Entry 3H3V (X-ray diffraction, 4.00 A resolution); this record covers chains B and G of the 15 polymer chains in the assembly.

== Chain B ==
Name: DNA-directed RNA polymerase II subunit RPB1
Source organism: Saccharomyces cerevisiae
Notes: EC 2.7.7.6
Reference sequence: P04050 (RPB1_YEAST); numbering as in UniProt (aligned over 1-1733)
Amino-acid sequence (1733 residues; row label = number of the first residue in the row):
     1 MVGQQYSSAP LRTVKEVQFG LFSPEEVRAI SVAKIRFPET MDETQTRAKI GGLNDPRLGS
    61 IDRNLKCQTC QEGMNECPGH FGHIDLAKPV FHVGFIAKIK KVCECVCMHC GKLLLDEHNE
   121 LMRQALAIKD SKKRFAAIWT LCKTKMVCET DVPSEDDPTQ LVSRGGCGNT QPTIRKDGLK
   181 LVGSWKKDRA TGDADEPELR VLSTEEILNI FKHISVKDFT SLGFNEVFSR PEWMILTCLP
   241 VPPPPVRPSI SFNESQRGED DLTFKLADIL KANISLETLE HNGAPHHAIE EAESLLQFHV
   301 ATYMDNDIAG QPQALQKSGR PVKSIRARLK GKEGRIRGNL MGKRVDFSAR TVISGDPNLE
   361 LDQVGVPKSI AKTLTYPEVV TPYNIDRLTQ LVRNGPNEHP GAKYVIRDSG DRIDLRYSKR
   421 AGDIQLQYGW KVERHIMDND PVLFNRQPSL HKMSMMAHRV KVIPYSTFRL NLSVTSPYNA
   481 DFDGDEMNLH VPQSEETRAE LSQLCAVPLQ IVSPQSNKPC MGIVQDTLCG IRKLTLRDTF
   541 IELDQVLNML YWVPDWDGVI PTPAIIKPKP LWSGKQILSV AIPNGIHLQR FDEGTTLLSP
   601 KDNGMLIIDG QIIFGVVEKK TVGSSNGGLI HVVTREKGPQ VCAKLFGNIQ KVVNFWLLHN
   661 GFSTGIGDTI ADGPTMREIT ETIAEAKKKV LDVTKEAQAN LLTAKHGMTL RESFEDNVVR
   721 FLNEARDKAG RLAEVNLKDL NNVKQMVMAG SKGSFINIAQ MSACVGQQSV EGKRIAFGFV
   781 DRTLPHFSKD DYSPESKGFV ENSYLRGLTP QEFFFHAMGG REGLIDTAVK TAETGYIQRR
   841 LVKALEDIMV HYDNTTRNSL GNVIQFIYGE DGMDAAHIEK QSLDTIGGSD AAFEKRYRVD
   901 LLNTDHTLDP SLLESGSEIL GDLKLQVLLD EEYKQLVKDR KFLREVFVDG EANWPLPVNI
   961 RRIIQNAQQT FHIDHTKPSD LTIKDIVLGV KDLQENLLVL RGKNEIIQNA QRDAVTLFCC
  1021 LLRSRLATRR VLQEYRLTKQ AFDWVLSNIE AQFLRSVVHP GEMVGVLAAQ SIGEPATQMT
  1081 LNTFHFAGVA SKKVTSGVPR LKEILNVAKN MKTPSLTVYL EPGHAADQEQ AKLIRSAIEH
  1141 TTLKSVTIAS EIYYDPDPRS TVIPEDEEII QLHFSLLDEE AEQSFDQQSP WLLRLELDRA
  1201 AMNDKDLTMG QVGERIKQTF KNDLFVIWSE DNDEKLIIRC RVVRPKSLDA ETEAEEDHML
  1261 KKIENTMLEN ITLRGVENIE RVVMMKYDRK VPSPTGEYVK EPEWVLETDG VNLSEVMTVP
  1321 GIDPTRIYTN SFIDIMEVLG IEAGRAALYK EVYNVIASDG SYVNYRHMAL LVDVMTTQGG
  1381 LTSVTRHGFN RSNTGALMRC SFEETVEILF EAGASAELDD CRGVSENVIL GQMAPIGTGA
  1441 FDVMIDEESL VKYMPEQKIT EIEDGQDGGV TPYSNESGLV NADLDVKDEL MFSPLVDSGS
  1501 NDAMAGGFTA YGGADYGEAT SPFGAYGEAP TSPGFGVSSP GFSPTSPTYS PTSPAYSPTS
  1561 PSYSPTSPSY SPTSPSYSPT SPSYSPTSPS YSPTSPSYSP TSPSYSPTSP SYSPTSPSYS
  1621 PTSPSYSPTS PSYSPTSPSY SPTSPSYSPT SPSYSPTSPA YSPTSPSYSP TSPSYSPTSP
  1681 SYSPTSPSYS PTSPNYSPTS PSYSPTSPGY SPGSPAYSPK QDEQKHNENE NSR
Unresolved in the structure: 1, 187-194, 1082-1091, 1177-1186, 1244-1253, 1456-1733
Curated features (UniProtKB/Swiss-Prot):
  - region: Pro248 to Asp260 (Lid loop), Asn306 to Lys323 (Rudder loop), Pro810 to Glu822 (Bridging helix)
  - binding site (Zn(2+)): Cys67, Cys70, Cys77, His80, Cys107, Cys110, Cys148, Cys167
  - binding site (Mg(2+)): Asp481, Asp483, Asp485
  - modified residue: Thr1471 (Phosphothreonine)
  - cross-link (Glycyl lysine isopeptide (Lys-Gly)): Lys695 (interchain with G-Cter in ubiquitin), Lys1246 (interchain with G-Cter in ubiquitin), Lys1350 (interchain with G-Cter in ubiquitin)
  - natural variant: Ser1653 to Pro1659 (deletion: In strain: A364A)
  - mutagenesis: Lys1246 (K1246R: Impairs ubiquitination during transcription stress)
Ligand contacts:
  - Mg2+ (MG): Arg446, Asp481, Asp483, Asp485
  - Zn2+ (ZN), molecule 1: Cys67, Gln68, Cys70, Gln71, Cys77, His80
  - Zn2+ (ZN), molecule 2: Cys107, Met108, Cys110, Cys148, Gly166, Cys167

== Chain G ==
Name: DNA-directed RNA polymerases I, II, and III subunit RPABC2
Source organism: Saccharomyces cerevisiae
Notes: EC 2.7.7.6
Reference sequence: P20435 (RPAB2_YEAST); residues 1-155 here = UniProt positions 1-155
Amino-acid sequence (155 residues; each row starts with the number of its first residue):
     1 MSDYEEAFND GNENFEDFDV EHFSDEETYE EKPQFKDGET TDANGKTIVT GGNGPEDFQQ
    61 HEQIRRKTLK EKAIPKDQRA TTPYMTKYER ARILGTRALQ ISMNAPVFVD LEGETDPLRI
   121 AMKELAEKKI PLVIRRYLPD GSFEDWSVEE LIVDL
Unresolved in the structure: 1-71
Curated features (UniProtKB/Swiss-Prot):
  - region: Leu111 to Leu132 (Leucine-zipper)
  - modified residue: Ser24 (Phosphoserine)

== Interface between chain B and chain G ==
Residue-residue contacts (73; chain B residue first):
  Val379(B) with Ser102(G)
  Val380(B) with Asn104(G)
  Pro382(B) with Asn104(G)
  Tyr383(B) with Val107(G); Leu111(G), hydrophobic; Thr115(G)
  Ser494(B) with Leu99(G)
  Glu495(B) with Ala98(G); Leu99(G); Pro117(G); Leu118(G)
  Glu496(B) with Gly95(G); Leu99(G)
  Ala499(B) with Gly95(G)
  Gln503(B) with Arg90(G); Ala91(G)
  Leu504(B) with Ala91(G), hydrophobic
  His851(B) with Pro139(G)
  Tyr852(B) with Thr81(G); Thr86(G); Glu89(G), hydrogen bond; Arg136(G); Tyr137(G)
  Asp853(B) with Leu138(G); Pro139(G)
  Arg857(B) with Pro139(G)
  Asp874(B) with Lys87(G), salt bridge
  Arg1001(B) with Ala80(G); Thr81(G); Thr82(G); Pro83(G)
  Leu1054(B) with Tyr84(G)
  Arg1055(B) with Asp154(G), salt bridge; Leu155(G)
  His1059(B) with Met85(G); Thr86(G); Lys87(G), hydrogen bond (side chain-backbone); Leu155(G)
  Pro1060(B) with Thr86(G)
  Gly1061(B) with Tyr88(G)
  Glu1062(B) with Lys87(G), salt bridge; Tyr88(G), hydrogen bond
  Gly1437(B) with Tyr88(G)
  Thr1438(B) with Tyr88(G); Arg92(G), hydrogen bond (backbone-side chain)
  Phe1441(B) with Tyr88(G); Glu89(G); Arg92(G), hydrogen bond (backbone-side chain); Ile134(G), hydrophobic; Arg135(G)
  Asp1442(B) with Val133(G); Ile134(G); Arg135(G), hydrogen bond (backbone-backbone); Tyr137(G), hydrogen bond
  Val1443(B) with Arg92(G); Val133(G)
  Met1444(B) with Pro131(G); Leu132(G); Val133(G), hydrogen bond (backbone-backbone); Arg135(G)
  Ile1445(B) with Pro131(G); Leu132(G)
  Asp1446(B) with Pro131(G), hydrogen bond (backbone-backbone); Val133(G)
  Ser1449(B) with Pro131(G)
  Leu1450(B) with Phe108(G), hydrophobic; Pro131(G), hydrophobic
  Tyr1453(B) with Phe108(G); Lys128(G), hydrogen bond (side chain-backbone); Lys129(G); Ile130(G); Pro131(G); Glu149(G), hydrogen bond
Other interface residues (no listed pair), chain B (43 interface residues in all): Thr381, Tyr428, Gly429, Ser502, Gly1002, Ala1051, Met1433, Gly1439, Ala1440, Pro1455
Other interface residues (no listed pair), chain G (42 interface residues in all): Thr96, Ile101, Ile120

== Overview ==
The interface between chain B and chain G involves 43 residues on one side and 42 on the other; the contacts
include 11 hydrogen bonds and 3 salt bridges. Polar contacts include Asp874(B)-Lys87(G), Arg1055(B)-Asp154(G)
and Glu1062(B)-Lys87(G). Chain B binds Zn2+ and Mg2+.
Here chain B is DNA-directed RNA polymerase II subunit RPB1 and chain G is DNA-directed RNA polymerases I, II,
and III subunit RPABC2, both from Saccharomyces cerevisiae. Entry 3H3V (Yeast RNAP II containing
poly(A)-signal sequence in the active site) was determined by X-ray diffraction.
